PDB entry 1D07 | X-ray diffraction, 2.00 A resolution | chain A

Chain A:
Molecule: Haloalkane dehalogenase
From: Sphingomonas paucimobilis
Notes: EC 3.8.1.5
UniProt: P51698 (LINB_PSEPA); numbering as in UniProt (aligned over 1-296)
Chain sequence (296 residues; row label = number of the first residue in the row):
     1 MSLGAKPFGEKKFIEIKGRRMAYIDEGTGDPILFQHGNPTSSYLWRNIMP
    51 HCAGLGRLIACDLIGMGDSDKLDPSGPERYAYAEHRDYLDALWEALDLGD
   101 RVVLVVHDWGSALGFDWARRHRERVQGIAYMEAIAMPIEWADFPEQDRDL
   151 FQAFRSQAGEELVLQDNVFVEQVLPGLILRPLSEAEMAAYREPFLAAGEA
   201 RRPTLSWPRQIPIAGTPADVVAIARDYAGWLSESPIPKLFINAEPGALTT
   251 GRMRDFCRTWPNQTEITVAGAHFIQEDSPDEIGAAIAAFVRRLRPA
Not modelled in the structure: 1-3
What the authors report for this chain:
  - catalytic residues: Trp109 (proposed by the authors, not directly observed)

Overview:
The paper reports the catalytic residue Trp109.
Chain A is Haloalkane dehalogenase (Sphingomonas paucimobilis); the structure, Hydrolytic haloalkane
dehalogenase linb from sphingomonas paucimobilis UT26 with 1,3-propanediol, a product of debromidation of
dibrompropane ..., was determined by X-ray diffraction, deposited together with 1CV2.
